PDB entry 8P7Y | electron microscopy, 3.70 A resolution | chains 3 and a of the 59 polymer chains in the assembly

Chain 3:
Molecule: 23S ribosomal RNA
Source organism: Mycoplasmoides pneumoniae M129
Sequence (2907 nucleotides; each row starts with the number of its first residue):
     1 UACAAUAAGU UACUAAGGGC UUAUGGUGGA UGCCUUGGCA CUAAUAGGCG AUGAAGGACG
    61 UGUUAACCUG CGAUAAGCUU CGGGUAGGUG GUAAGAACCU CAGAUCCGGA GAUUUCCGAA
   121 UGGAGCAAUC CGGUAGUUGG AAACAGCUAU CAUUAAUUGA UGAAUAAAUA GUCAAUUAAA
   181 GCAAUACGUG GUGAAGUGAA ACAUCUCAGU AGCCACAGGA AAAGAAAACG AAUGUGAUUC
   241 CGUGUGUAGU GGCGAGCGAA AGCGGAACAG GCCAAACUUA UCAUUAGAUA GGGGUUGUAG
   301 GGCUUGCAAU GUGGACUUGA AAACGAUAGA AGAAGCUGUU GGAAAGCAGC GCGCAAAAGG
   361 GUGAUAGCCC CGUAUUUGAA AUUGUUUUCA UACCUAGCGA GAUCCCUGAG UAGCUCGGAA
   421 AACGUUAUUU UGAGUGAAUC UGCCCAGACC AUUGGGUAAG CCUAAAUACU AAUUAGUGAC
   481 CGAUAGCGAA ACAGUACCGU GAGGGAAAGG UGAAAAGAAC CCAGAGAUGG GAGUGAAAUA
   541 GAUUCUGAAA CCAUAUGCCU ACAACGUGUC AGAGCACAUU AAUGUGUGAU GGCGUGCGUU
   601 UUGAAGUAUG AGCCGGCGAG UUAUGAUAGC AAGCGUUAGU UAACCAGGAG AUGGGGAGCU
   661 GUAGCGAAAG CGAGUUUUAA AAGAGCGUUU GUUUGUUAUU AUAGACCCGA AACGGGUUGA
   721 GCUAGUCAUG AGCAGGUUGA AGGUUGAGUA ACAUCAACUG GAGGACCGAA CCGACUCUCG
   781 UUGAAACGAU AGCGGAUGAC UUGUGAUUAG GGGUGAAAUU CCAAUCGAAA UCCGUGAUAG
   841 CUGGUUCUCG UCGAAAUAGC UUUAAGGCUA GCGUGAGAUC ACAAAUAAGU GGAGGUAAAG
   901 CUACUGAAUG UAUGAUGGCG CCACCUAGGC GUACUGAAUA CAAUUAAACU CUGAAUGCCA
   961 UUUAUUUUAU UCUCGCAGUC AGACAGUGGG GGAUAAGCUU CAUUGUCAAG AGGGGAAGAG
  1021 CCCAGAUCAU UAAAUAAGGU CCCCAAAAUA UACUAAGUGG AAAAGGAUGU GAAAGUGCUA
  1081 AAACAGCAAG GAUGUUGGCU UAGAAGCAGC CAUCGUUUAA AGAGUGCGUA ACAGCUCACU
  1141 UGUCGAGUGU UUUUGCGCCG AAGAUGUAAC GGGGCUAAGU AUAUUACCGA AUUUAUGGAU
  1201 AAGAUUUAUA UCUUGUGGUA GACGAGCGUU GUAUUGGAGU UGAAGUCAAA GCGUGAGCAU
  1261 UGGUGGAUCC AAUACAAGUG AGAAUGCCGG CAUGAGUAAC GCUUGGGAGU GAGAAUCUCC
  1321 CAAACCGAUU GACUAAGGUU UCCUGGACCA GGGUCGUCCU UCCAGGGUUA GUCUGGACCU
  1381 AAGCUGAGGC UGAAAAGCGU AGGCGAUGGA CAACAGGUUA AUAUUCCUGU ACUUACAGUU
  1441 AGACUGAUGG AGUGACAAAG AAGGUUUUCC ACCCCCAUAA UUGGAUUUGG GGAUAAAUCA
  1501 UAAGGUGGUA CAAUAGGCAA AUCCGUUGUG CAUAACAUUG AGUGAUGAUG UCGAGUGAAU
  1561 GAGUGAUCAA GUAGCGAAGG UGGUAUUAAU CAUGCUUUCA AGAAAAGCUU CUAGGGUUAA
  1621 UCUAGCUGUA ACCAGUACCG AGAACGAACA CACGUAGUCA AGGAGAGGAU CCUAAGGUUA
  1681 GCGAGUGAAC UAUAGCCAAG GAACUCUGCA AAUUAACCCC GUAAGUUAGC GAGAAGGGGU
  1741 GCUUAUGUAA AAGUAAGCCG CAGUGAAGAA CGAGGGGGGA CUGUUUAACU AAAACACAAC
  1801 UCUAUGCCAA ACCGUAAGGU GAUGUAUAUG GGGUGACACC UGCCCAGUGC UGGAAGGUUA
  1861 AAGAAGGAGG UUAGCGCAAG CGAAGCUUUU AACUGAAGCC CCAGUGAACG GCGGCCGUAA
  1921 CUAUAACGGU CCUAAGGUAG CGAAAUUCCU AGUCGGGUAA AUUCCGUCCC GCUUGAAUGG
  1981 UGUAACCAUC UCUUGACUGU CUCGGCUAUA GACUCGGUGA AAUCCAGGUA CGGGUGAAGA
  2041 CACCCGUUAG GCGCAACGGG ACGGAAAGAC CCCGUGAAGC UUUACUGUAG CUUAAUAUUG
  2101 AUCAGGACAU UAUCAUGUAG AGAAUAGGUA GGAGCAAUCG AUGCAAGUUC GCUAGGACUU
  2161 GUUGAUGCGA AAGGUGGAAU ACUACCCUUG GUUGUGUGCU GUUCUAAUUG GUAACUGUUA
  2221 UCCAGUUUCA AGACAGUGUU AGGUGGGCAG UUUGACUGGG GCGGUCGCCU CCUAAAAGGU
  2281 AACGGAGGCG UACAAAGGUA CCUUCAGUAC GGUUGGAAAU CGUAUGUAGA GUGUAAUGGU
  2341 GUAAGGGUGC UUGACUGUGA GACAUACAGG UCGAACAGGU GAGAAAUCAG GUCAUAGUGA
  2401 UCCGGUGGUC CAGUAUGGAA UGGCCAUCGC UCAACGGAUA AAAGCUACUC CGGGGAUAAC
  2461 AGGCUGAUAC UGCCCAAGAG UUCAUAUCGA CGGCAGUGUU UGGCACCUCG AUGUCGACUC
  2521 AUCUCAUCCU CGAGCUGAAG CAGGUUCGAA GGGUUCGGCU GUUCGCCGAU UAAAGAGAUA
  2581 CGUGAGUUGG GUUCAAACCG UCGUGAGACA GGUUGGUCCC UAUCUAUUGU GCCCGUAGGA
  2641 AGAUUGAAGA GUGUUGCUUC UAGUACGAGA GGACCGAAGC GAGGACACCU CUUAUGCUCC
  2701 AGUUGUAGCG CCAGCUGCAC CGCUGGGUAG UAACGUGUCU AUUAGAUAAA CGCUGAAAGC
  2761 AUCUAAGUGU GAAACUAUCU CAAAGAUUAA UCUUCCCAUU UCGCAAGAAA GUAAGAGCCG
  2821 UCAAAGACGA UGACGUUGAU AGGUUACAGG UGUAAGCAUA GUGAUAUGUU GAGCUGAGUA
  2881 AUACUAAUUG CUCGAGGACU UAUUGGA
Unresolved in the structure: 1-7, 2901-2907
Modified residues: 1MG (1N-methylguanosine-5'-monophosphate) at position 783; OMG (o2'-methylguanosine-5'-monophosphate) at position 2259; 2MA (2-methyladenosine-5'-monophosphate) at position 2511
Metal / ion sites: Mg2+ site 1: A16, G17; Mg2+ site 2: G196, U2251; Mg2+ site 3 near U197 (its only coordinating residue here); Mg2+ site 4 near A199 (its only coordinating residue here); Mg2+ site 5: A201, C202; Mg2+ site 6 near A222 (its only coordinating residue here); Mg2+ site 7 near A331 (its only coordinating residue here); Mg2+ site 8 near A333 (its only coordinating residue here); Mg2+ site 9: U428, C445; Mg2+ site 10 near G442 (its only coordinating residue here); Mg2+ site 11: G447, A2415; Mg2+ site 12 near A458 (its only coordinating residue here); 135 more Mg2+ sites not listed; 1 more K+ sites not listed
Ligand contacts:
  - chloramphenicol (CLM): G2068, A2069, A2459, C2460, 2MA_2511, U2512, G2513, U2514
  - pentane-1,5-diamine (N2P), molecule 1: C565, C593, G594, C2043, C2044, C2045
  - pentane-1,5-diamine (N2P), molecule 2: G721, C722, U804, G805, A806
  - pentane-1,5-diamine (N2P), molecule 3: 1MG_783, A784, A785, G1301, G1353, C1649
  - 1,4-diaminobutane (PUT), molecule 1: G620, U621, A698, U699, U700
  - 1,4-diaminobutane (PUT), molecule 2: A711, A712, G827, A828, A2078, U2449, C2450
  - 1,4-diaminobutane (PUT), molecule 3: U737, U738, G739, G761, A762, G763, A765, G1460, A1461
  - 1,4-diaminobutane (PUT), molecule 4: A1324, C1325, C1672, U1673, A2707, G2708, G2717, C2718
  - 1,4-diaminobutane (PUT), molecule 5: C1348, C1349, A1350, G1351, G1352, G1356, U1357, C1358
  - 1,4-diaminobutane (PUT), molecule 6: C1912, G1937, U1973, U1974, G1975, U2601
  - 1,4-diaminobutane (PUT), molecule 7: A2274, U2280, A2281
  - spermidine (SPD), molecule 1: U500, G1338, U1339, G1646, A1647
  - spermidine (SPD), molecule 2: A518, A519, C520, U528, G530, G531, A542, U543
  - spermidine (SPD), molecule 3: C593, C1044, A1045
  - spermidine (SPD), molecule 4: G594, U595, G1012, G1013, G1015, A1017, G1018, C2043
  - spermidine (SPD), molecule 5: G596, C597, G606, U607, U609, G610, A611, C2025, A2061, C2062, G2063, G2064
  - spermidine (SPD), molecule 6: U776, C777, U778, U2588, G2589, U2617, C2618
  - spermidine (SPD), molecule 7: G780, U781, A2585, G2586, U2587, C2620, U2621
  - spermidine (SPD), molecule 8: A865, A981, G982, OMG_2259, A2456, U2457
  - spermidine (SPD), molecule 9: U896, A897, A947, A948, C949, U950, U2273, A2274, A2275
  - spermidine (SPD), molecule 10: G1695, C2699, C2721, C2723, U2724, G2725, G2726
  - spermidine (SPD), molecule 11: U1707, G1708, C1992, U1993, U1994, C2559, U2560
  - spermidine (SPD), molecule 12: G1999, C2001, U2002, C2003, G2004, C2518, U2519
  - spermidine (SPD), molecule 13: C2031, G2032, G2033, G2034, A2040, C2041, A2042, C2043, C2044, G2059, G2060
  - spermidine (SPD), molecule 14: U2291, A2292, A2296, G2297, G2333, U2334, G2345, U2392, C2393, U2395, G2397
  - spermidine (SPD), molecule 15: C2689, U2693, A2694, U2695, G2696, G2727, U2728, A2729, G2730, U2731
  - spermidine (SPD), molecule 16: U2690, A2729, G2730, A2824, G2878, U2879
  - spermine (SPM), molecule 1: G618, A619, G620, U621, G1278, U1279, G1280
  - spermine (SPM), molecule 2: A724, G725, U801, G815, A816, A817, A818, U820, U1784, U1785
  - spermine (SPM), molecule 3: A1161, A1162, C2525, A2526, G2548, A2549, A2550

Chain a:
Name: 50S ribosomal protein L2
Source organism: Mycoplasmoides pneumoniae M129
UniProtKB: P75577 (RL2_MYCPN); residue numbers follow UniProt; this construct covers 1-287
Sequence (287 residues; each row starts with the number of its first residue):
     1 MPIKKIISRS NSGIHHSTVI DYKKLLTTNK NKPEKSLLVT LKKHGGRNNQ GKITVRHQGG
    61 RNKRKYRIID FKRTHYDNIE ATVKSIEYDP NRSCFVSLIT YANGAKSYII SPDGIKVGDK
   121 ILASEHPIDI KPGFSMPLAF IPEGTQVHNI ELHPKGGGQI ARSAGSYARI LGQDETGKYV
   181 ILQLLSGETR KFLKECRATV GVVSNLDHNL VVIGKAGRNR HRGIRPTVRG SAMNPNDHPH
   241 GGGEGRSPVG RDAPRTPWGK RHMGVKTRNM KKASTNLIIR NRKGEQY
Unresolved in the structure: 1, 287

Interface between chain 3 and chain a:
Residue-residue contacts (268):
  G725(3) / Arg-47(a)  hydrogen bond to the sugar
  G725(3) / Arg-225(a)  phosphate contact
  U726(3) / Arg-47(a)  hydrogen bond to the sugar
  U726(3) / Arg-225(a)  salt bridge to the phosphate
  C727(3) / Lys-43(a)  salt bridge to the phosphate
  C727(3) / Gly-59(a)  phosphate contact
  C727(3) / Gly-60(a)  hydrogen bond to the phosphate
  A728(3) / Lys-43(a)  salt bridge to the phosphate
  A740(3) / Ile-7(a)  hydrogen bond to the sugar
  A740(3) / Arg-9(a)  sugar contact
  A762(3) / Ser-8(a)  base contact
  G763(3) / Arg-9(a)  base contact
  G763(3) / Ser-10(a)  hydrogen bond to the phosphate
  G764(3) / Ser-8(a)  phosphate contact
  G764(3) / Ser-10(a)  hydrogen bond to the phosphate
  G764(3) / Ser-12(a)  hydrogen bond to the base
  G764(3) / His-15(a)  base contact
  G764(3) / Lys-215(a)  salt bridge to the phosphate
  G764(3) / Ala-216(a)  hydrogen bond to the base
  G764(3) / Gly-217(a)  hydrogen bond to the base
  A765(3) / Ser-10(a)  sugar contact
  A765(3) / Asn-11(a)  sugar contact
  A765(3) / Ser-12(a)  hydrogen bond to the phosphate
  A799(3) / Ala-216(a)  base contact
  A799(3) / Gly-217(a)  sugar contact
  A799(3) / Arg-220(a)  hydrogen bond to the base
  A799(3) / His-221(a)  salt bridge to the phosphate
  A799(3) / Pro-226(a)  base contact
  U808(3) / Gln-50(a)  sugar contact
  U808(3) / Gly-51(a)  sugar contact
  U808(3) / Lys-52(a)  sugar contact
  G812(3) / Lys-52(a)  phosphate contact
  G813(3) / Lys-52(a)  salt bridge to the phosphate
  U814(3) / Lys-52(a)  phosphate contact
  U814(3) / Ile-53(a)  hydrogen bond to the phosphate
  G815(3) / Ile-53(a)  phosphate contact
  G815(3) / Arg-225(a)  salt bridge to the phosphate
  G815(3) / Asp-237(a)  base contact
  A816(3) / Arg-225(a)  salt bridge to the phosphate
  A816(3) / Pro-226(a)  sugar contact
  A816(3) / Val-228(a)  sugar contact
  A817(3) / Val-228(a)  base contact
  A817(3) / Ala-232(a)  hydrogen bond to the sugar
  A817(3) / Met-233(a)  base contact
  A818(3) / Ala-232(a)  phosphate contact
  A818(3) / Asn-234(a)  base contact
  U819(3) / Asn-234(a)  phosphate contact
  U819(3) / Asn-236(a)  base contact
  A828(3) / Asn-236(a)  base contact
  G1383(3) / Lys-42(a)  phosphate contact
  C1398(3) / Asn-49(a)  phosphate contact
  G1399(3) / Asn-49(a)  phosphate contact
  U1453(3) / Lys-35(a)  salt bridge to the phosphate
  G1454(3) / Lys-35(a)  base contact
  A1455(3) / Lys-35(a)  hydrogen bond to the sugar
  A1515(3) / Asn-103(a)  sugar contact
  G1516(3) / Asn-103(a)  hydrogen bond to the sugar
  G1525(3) / Asn-103(a)  hydrogen bond to the base
  G1525(3) / Gly-104(a)  hydrogen bond to the sugar
  G1525(3) / Lys-106(a)  hydrogen bond to the phosphate
  U1526(3) / Thr-100(a)  sugar contact
  U1526(3) / Ala-102(a)  sugar contact
  U1526(3) / Gly-104(a)  sugar contact
  U1526(3) / Lys-106(a)  salt bridge to the phosphate
  U1527(3) / Lys-84(a)  salt bridge to the phosphate
  U1598(3) / Lys-23(a)  salt bridge to the phosphate
  U1598(3) / Asn-29(a)  hydrogen bond to the phosphate
  C1599(3) / Lys-4(a)  salt bridge to the phosphate
  A1600(3) / Asn-62(a)  hydrogen bond to the base
  A1600(3) / Arg-218(a)  salt bridge to the phosphate
  A1600(3) / His-221(a)  hydrogen bond to the base
  A1601(3) / Tyr-22(a)  base contact
  A1601(3) / Asn-29(a)  base contact
  A1601(3) / Asn-31(a)  hydrogen bond to the sugar
  A1601(3) / Lys-63(a)  sugar contact
  A1601(3) / Arg-64(a)  phosphate contact
  A1601(3) / Arg-67(a)  sugar contact
  A1601(3) / Tyr-88(a)  hydrogen bond to the phosphate
  A1601(3) / Pro-90(a)  phosphate contact
  G1602(3) / Asn-31(a)  hydrogen bond to the phosphate
  G1602(3) / Pro-33(a)  phosphate contact
  G1602(3) / Lys-63(a)  hydrogen bond to the phosphate
  G1602(3) / Arg-64(a)  phosphate contact
  G1602(3) / Lys-65(a)  hydrogen bond to the phosphate
  G1602(3) / Arg-67(a)  salt bridge to the phosphate
  G1602(3) / Pro-90(a)  phosphate contact
  A1603(3) / Thr-40(a)  sugar contact
  A1603(3) / Lys-63(a)  salt bridge to the phosphate
  A1603(3) / Lys-65(a)  salt bridge to the phosphate
  U1727(3) / Ile-14(a)  base contact
  G1729(3) / Arg-9(a)  hydrogen bond to the phosphate
  G1729(3) / Asn-11(a)  sugar contact
  C1730(3) / Asn-11(a)  sugar contact
  A1780(3) / Gly-13(a)  base contact
  A1780(3) / Ile-14(a)  hydrogen bond to the base
  A1780(3) / His-15(a)  hydrogen bond to the base
  C1781(3) / Ser-12(a)  base contact
  C1781(3) / Gly-13(a)  base contact
  C1781(3) / His-15(a)  base contact
  A1794(3) / Arg-246(a)  salt bridge to the phosphate
  C1795(3) / Arg-229(a)  salt bridge to the phosphate
  C1795(3) / Ala-232(a)  sugar contact
  A1796(3) / Pro-226(a)  phosphate contact
  A1796(3) / Thr-227(a)  sugar contact
  A1796(3) / Val-228(a)  phosphate contact
  A1796(3) / Arg-229(a)  salt bridge to the phosphate
  C1797(3) / Ala-216(a)  hydrogen bond to the sugar
  C1797(3) / Pro-226(a)  phosphate contact
  C1797(3) / Thr-227(a)  hydrogen bond to the phosphate
  A1798(3) / Ile-213(a)  hydrogen bond to the sugar
  A1798(3) / Gly-214(a)  sugar contact
  A1798(3) / Lys-215(a)  sugar contact
  A1798(3) / Asn-219(a)  hydrogen bond to the phosphate
  A1799(3) / Ile-213(a)  hydrogen bond to the phosphate
  U1803(3) / His-262(a)  hydrogen bond to the sugar
  U1803(3) / Gly-264(a)  hydrogen bond to the sugar
  A1804(3) / Gly-264(a)  phosphate contact
  A1804(3) / Val-265(a)  sugar contact
  A1804(3) / Thr-267(a)  phosphate contact
  A1804(3) / Lys-283(a)  salt bridge to the phosphate
  U1805(3) / Thr-267(a)  phosphate contact
  U1805(3) / Arg-268(a)  phosphate contact
  U1805(3) / Arg-282(a)  salt bridge to the phosphate
  G1806(3) / Gln-159(a)  base contact
  G1806(3) / Ile-160(a)  base contact
  G1806(3) / Glu-188(a)  hydrogen bond to the sugar
  G1806(3) / Arg-190(a)  hydrogen bond to the sugar
  G1806(3) / Arg-268(a)  salt bridge to the phosphate
  C1807(3) / Leu-152(a)  sugar contact
  C1807(3) / Gln-159(a)  hydrogen bond to the sugar
  C1807(3) / Arg-190(a)  salt bridge to the phosphate
  C1807(3) / Arg-268(a)  salt bridge to the phosphate
  C1807(3) / Lys-272(a)  salt bridge to the phosphate
  C1807(3) / Ser-274(a)  hydrogen bond to the phosphate
  C1808(3) / His-153(a)  salt bridge to the phosphate
  C1808(3) / Gln-159(a)  hydrogen bond to the phosphate
  A1810(3) / Thr-267(a)  phosphate contact
  A1811(3) / Val-55(a)  base contact
  A1811(3) / Trp-258(a)  sugar contact
  A1811(3) / Lys-260(a)  phosphate contact
  A1811(3) / Thr-267(a)  phosphate contact
  C1812(3) / Thr-54(a)  base contact
  C1812(3) / Trp-258(a)  sugar contact
  C1812(3) / Lys-260(a)  salt bridge to the phosphate
  C1813(3) / Asn-48(a)  hydrogen bond to the base
  C1813(3) / Gln-50(a)  hydrogen bond to the sugar
  C1813(3) / Lys-52(a)  hydrogen bond to the phosphate
  G1814(3) / Gln-50(a)  sugar contact
  A1817(3) / Gln-50(a)  base contact
  G1818(3) / Asn-48(a)  base contact
  G1818(3) / Asn-49(a)  hydrogen bond to the base
  G1818(3) / Gln-50(a)  base contact
  G1819(3) / Asn-48(a)  sugar contact
  G1819(3) / Asn-49(a)  hydrogen bond to the sugar
  G1819(3) / Thr-54(a)  base contact
  U1820(3) / His-44(a)  phosphate contact
  U1820(3) / Gly-46(a)  sugar contact
  U1820(3) / Arg-47(a)  sugar contact
  U1820(3) / Asn-48(a)  sugar contact
  U1820(3) / Thr-54(a)  base contact
  U1820(3) / Val-55(a)  base contact
  G1821(3) / His-44(a)  salt bridge to the phosphate
  G1821(3) / Val-55(a)  sugar contact
  G1821(3) / Gln-58(a)  sugar contact
  U1823(3) / Leu-41(a)  phosphate contact
  U1823(3) / His-44(a)  salt bridge to the phosphate
  U1823(3) / Tyr-66(a)  stacking on the base
  G1824(3) / Tyr-66(a)  hydrogen bond to the phosphate
  G1824(3) / Phe-71(a)  phosphate contact
  G1824(3) / Asn-91(a)  sugar contact
  G1824(3) / Arg-92(a)  salt bridge to the phosphate
  G1824(3) / Arg-162(a)  salt bridge to the phosphate
  U1825(3) / Gln-159(a)  hydrogen bond to the sugar
  U1825(3) / Ile-160(a)  sugar contact
  U1825(3) / Ala-161(a)  hydrogen bond to the sugar
  U1825(3) / Arg-162(a)  salt bridge to the phosphate
  U1825(3) / Ser-163(a)  phosphate contact
  A1826(3) / Ala-161(a)  hydrogen bond to the phosphate
  A1826(3) / Arg-162(a)  hydrogen bond to the phosphate
  A1826(3) / Ser-163(a)  hydrogen bond to the phosphate
  A1826(3) / Ser-166(a)  hydrogen bond to the phosphate
  A1826(3) / Leu-185(a)  sugar contact
  A1826(3) / Ser-186(a)  sugar contact
  U1827(3) / Ser-93(a)  sugar contact
  U1827(3) / Ser-163(a)  hydrogen bond to the sugar
  U1827(3) / Ala-164(a)  hydrogen bond to the sugar
  U1827(3) / Gly-165(a)  base contact
  U1827(3) / Leu-185(a)  phosphate contact
  U1827(3) / Asn-205(a)  base contact
  U1827(3) / Leu-206(a)  hydrogen bond to the base
  U1827(3) / His-208(a)  hydrogen bond to the base
  U1827(3) / Asn-209(a)  sugar contact
  A1828(3) / Ser-163(a)  sugar contact
  A1828(3) / His-208(a)  salt bridge to the phosphate
  G1830(3) / Val-55(a)  phosphate contact
  G1830(3) / Gln-58(a)  hydrogen bond to the phosphate
  G1830(3) / His-262(a)  base contact
  G1831(3) / Arg-56(a)  salt bridge to the phosphate
  G1831(3) / His-57(a)  salt bridge to the phosphate
  G1831(3) / Thr-256(a)  sugar contact
  G1831(3) / Pro-257(a)  phosphate contact
  G1831(3) / His-262(a)  hydrogen bond to the sugar
  G1832(3) / Arg-56(a)  salt bridge to the phosphate
  G1832(3) / His-238(a)  salt bridge to the phosphate
  G1832(3) / His-240(a)  phosphate contact
  G1832(3) / Pro-254(a)  sugar contact
  G1832(3) / Arg-255(a)  sugar contact
  G1832(3) / Pro-257(a)  phosphate contact
  G1833(3) / Arg-229(a)  phosphate contact
  G1833(3) / Gly-230(a)  hydrogen bond to the phosphate
  G1833(3) / Ser-231(a)  hydrogen bond to the phosphate
  U1834(3) / Arg-229(a)  salt bridge to the phosphate
  G1835(3) / Arg-229(a)  base contact
  A1836(3) / Ile-14(a)  base contact
  U1848(3) / Asp-252(a)  sugar contact
  G1849(3) / Ala-253(a)  sugar contact
  G1849(3) / Arg-261(a)  phosphate contact
  C1850(3) / Arg-261(a)  salt bridge to the phosphate
  C1850(3) / Met-263(a)  sugar contact
  C1850(3) / Gly-264(a)  hydrogen bond to the sugar
  C1850(3) / Val-265(a)  phosphate contact
  U1851(3) / Gly-264(a)  sugar contact
  U1851(3) / Val-265(a)  phosphate contact
  U1851(3) / Lys-266(a)  hydrogen bond to the phosphate
  G1852(3) / Lys-266(a)  salt bridge to the phosphate
  A1908(3) / Pro-254(a)  sugar contact
  C1909(3) / Gly-250(a)  phosphate contact
  C1909(3) / Arg-251(a)  hydrogen bond to the sugar
  C1909(3) / Asp-252(a)  sugar contact
  G1910(3) / Pro-248(a)  phosphate contact
  G1910(3) / Gly-250(a)  phosphate contact
  U1978(3) / Arg-246(a)  base contact
  U1978(3) / Ser-247(a)  base contact
  U1978(3) / Pro-248(a)  base contact
  G1979(3) / Arg-246(a)  salt bridge to the phosphate
  C2080(3) / Pro-235(a)  sugar contact
  U2081(3) / Pro-235(a)  phosphate contact
  U2082(3) / Arg-251(a)  salt bridge to the phosphate
  U2093(3) / Lys-271(a)  phosphate contact
  U2212(3) / His-153(a)  phosphate contact
  U2212(3) / Lys-155(a)  hydrogen bond to the base
  U2212(3) / Gly-156(a)  hydrogen bond to the sugar
  A2213(3) / Lys-72(a)  salt bridge to the phosphate
  A2213(3) / Lys-155(a)  hydrogen bond to the base
  C2229(3) / Glu-195(a)  phosphate contact
  A2230(3) / Leu-193(a)  sugar contact
  A2230(3) / Glu-195(a)  phosphate contact
  A2231(3) / Tyr-179(a)  hydrogen bond to the phosphate
  A2231(3) / Leu-193(a)  phosphate contact
  A2231(3) / Ala-273(a)  sugar contact
  A2235(3) / Lys-271(a)  phosphate contact
  G2236(3) / Lys-271(a)  salt bridge to the phosphate
  G2247(3) / Arg-251(a)  salt bridge to the phosphate
  G2247(3) / Trp-258(a)  sugar contact
  G2247(3) / Gly-259(a)  sugar contact
  C2598(3) / Gly-245(a)  hydrogen bond to the phosphate
  C2598(3) / Arg-246(a)  hydrogen bond to the phosphate
  C2599(3) / Gly-245(a)  phosphate contact
  C2599(3) / Arg-246(a)  salt bridge to the phosphate
  U2604(3) / Gly-250(a)  hydrogen bond to the sugar
  G2605(3) / Gly-250(a)  phosphate contact
  A2606(3) / Pro-235(a)  phosphate contact
  A2606(3) / Gly-243(a)  phosphate contact
  G2607(3) / Pro-235(a)  phosphate contact
  G2607(3) / Gly-242(a)  phosphate contact
  G2607(3) / Gly-243(a)  hydrogen bond to the phosphate
  G2607(3) / Glu-244(a)  base contact
  A2608(3) / Glu-244(a)  base contact
Interface residues without a listed pair, chain 3 (119 interface residues in all): U729, C800, U807, A1382, U1597, A1604, U1782, A1809, A1822, U1829, A1984, U2228, G2246
Interface residues without a listed pair, chain a (152 interface residues in all): Val-19, Ile-20, Asp-21, Lys-30, Leu-38, Gly-45, Arg-61, Ile-68, Tyr-101, Ala-105, Pro-154, Lys-178, Asp-207, Val-212, Arg-222, Gly-241, Val-249, Ile-278

Summary:
119 residues of chain 3 face 152 of chain a across their interface; the contacts include 72 hydrogen bonds, 47
salt bridges and 1 aromatic stacking contact. Polar contacts include G764(3)/Ser-12(a), G764(3)/Ala-216(a) and
G764(3)/Gly-217(a).
Here chain 3 is 23S ribosomal RNA and chain a is 50S ribosomal protein L2, both from Mycoplasmoides pneumoniae
M129. Entry 8P7Y (Mycoplasma pneumoniae 70S ribosome with second S4 protein on large subunit) was determined
by electron microscopy, deposited together with 8P6P, 8P7X, 8P8B, 8P8V and 8P8W.
